6WFU - chains A and F of the 60 polymer chains in the assembly; structure by electron microscopy, 3.03 A resolution.

== Chain A (and F) ==
Molecule: VP1 capsid
From: Bat adeno-associated virus
Notes: chain F of this document is another copy of the same molecule, construct and numbering; everything in this record applies to it too
UniProt: A0A2Z4K548 (A0A2Z4K548_9VIRU); numbering as in UniProt (aligned over 209-721)
Sequence (513 residues; row label = number of the first residue in the row):
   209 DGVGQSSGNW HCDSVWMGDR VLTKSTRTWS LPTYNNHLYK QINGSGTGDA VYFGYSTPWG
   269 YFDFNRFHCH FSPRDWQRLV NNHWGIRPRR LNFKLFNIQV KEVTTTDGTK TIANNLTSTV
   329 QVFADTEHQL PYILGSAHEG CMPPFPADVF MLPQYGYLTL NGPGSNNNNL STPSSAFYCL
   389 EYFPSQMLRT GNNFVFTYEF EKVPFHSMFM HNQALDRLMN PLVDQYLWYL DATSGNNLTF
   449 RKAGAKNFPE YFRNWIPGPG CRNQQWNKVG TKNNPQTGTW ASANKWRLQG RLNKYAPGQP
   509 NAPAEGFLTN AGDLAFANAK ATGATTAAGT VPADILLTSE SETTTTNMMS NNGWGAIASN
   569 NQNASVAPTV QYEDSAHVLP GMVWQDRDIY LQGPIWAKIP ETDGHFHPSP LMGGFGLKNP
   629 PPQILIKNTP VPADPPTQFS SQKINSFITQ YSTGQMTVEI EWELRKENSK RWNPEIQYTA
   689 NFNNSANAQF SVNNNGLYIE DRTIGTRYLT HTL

== How chain A and chain F interact ==
Contacting residue pairs - 53 pairs, chain A then chain F:
  Ser280(A) - Trp680(F)
  Pro281(A) - Trp680(F)
  Pro281(A) - Pro682(F)
  Arg282(A) - Arg679(F)
  Arg282(A) - Trp680(F)  hydrogen bond (backbone-backbone)
  Arg282(A) - Asn681(F)
  Arg282(A) - Glu683(F)  salt bridge
  Arg282(A) - Leu717(F)
  Gln285(A) - Pro682(F)
  Gln285(A) - Glu683(F)  hydrogen bond (side chain-backbone)
  Gln285(A) - Gln685(F)  hydrogen bond
  Arg286(A) - Glu675(F)  salt bridge
  Arg286(A) - Ser677(F)
  Asn289(A) - Gln685(F)
  Asn290(A) - Asn290(F)  hydrogen bond
  Pro352(A) - Trp680(F)
  Pro354(A) - Trp680(F)
  Glu675(A) - Arg286(F)  salt bridge
  Ser677(A) - Arg286(F)
  Arg679(A) - Arg282(F)
  Trp680(A) - Ser280(F)
  Trp680(A) - Pro281(F)
  Trp680(A) - Arg282(F)  hydrogen bond (backbone-backbone)
  Trp680(A) - Pro352(F)
  Trp680(A) - Pro354(F)
  Trp680(A) - Phe698(F)
  Trp680(A) - Tyr706(F)  hydrogen bond
  Asn681(A) - Arg282(F)
  Asn681(A) - Gln697(F)
  Asn681(A) - Phe698(F)
  Pro682(A) - Pro281(F)
  Pro682(A) - Gln285(F)
  Pro682(A) - Tyr686(F)  hydrophobic
  Pro682(A) - Phe698(F)
  Glu683(A) - Arg282(F)  salt bridge
  Glu683(A) - Gln285(F)  hydrogen bond (backbone-side chain)
  Glu683(A) - Ala688(F)
  Ile684(A) - Thr687(F)
  Gln685(A) - Gln285(F)  hydrogen bond
  Gln685(A) - Asn289(F)
  Gln685(A) - Tyr686(F)
  Gln685(A) - Thr687(F)  hydrogen bond (backbone-side chain)
  Tyr686(A) - Pro682(F)  hydrophobic
  Tyr686(A) - Gln685(F)
  Thr687(A) - Ile684(F)
  Thr687(A) - Gln685(F)  hydrogen bond (side chain-backbone)
  Ala688(A) - Glu683(F)
  Gln697(A) - Asn681(F)
  Phe698(A) - Trp680(F)
  Phe698(A) - Asn681(F)
  Phe698(A) - Pro682(F)
  Tyr706(A) - Trp680(F)  hydrogen bond
  Leu717(A) - Arg282(F)
Interface residues without a listed pair, chain A (30 interface residues in all): Asp221, Phe353, Lys678, Phe690, Ala696
Interface residues without a listed pair, chain F (30 interface residues in all): Asp221, Phe353, Lys678, Phe690, Ala696

== Summary ==
Chain A and chain F each contribute 30 residues to their interface, with 11 hydrogen bonds and 4 salt bridges.
Polar contacts include Arg282(A)-Glu683(F), Arg286(A)-Glu675(F) and Gln285(A)-Glu683(F).
Chain A and chain F are both VP1 capsid (Bat adeno-associated virus); the structure, BatAAV-10HB - empty
particles, was determined by electron microscopy together with 6WFT from the same study.
